Entry 6QG5 (electron microscopy, 10.10 A resolution (very low resolution: no residue pairs are listed; an interface is given only as per-side residue counts)); this record covers chains A and B of the 16 polymer chains in the assembly.

[Chain A (and B)]
Name: Translation initiation factor eIF-2B subunit alpha
From: Saccharomyces cerevisiae
Notes: chain B of this document is another copy of the same molecule, construct and numbering; everything in this record applies to it too
Reference sequence: P14741 (EI2BA_YEAST); numbering as in UniProt (aligned over 1-305)
Chain sequence (305 residues; row label = number of the first residue in the row):
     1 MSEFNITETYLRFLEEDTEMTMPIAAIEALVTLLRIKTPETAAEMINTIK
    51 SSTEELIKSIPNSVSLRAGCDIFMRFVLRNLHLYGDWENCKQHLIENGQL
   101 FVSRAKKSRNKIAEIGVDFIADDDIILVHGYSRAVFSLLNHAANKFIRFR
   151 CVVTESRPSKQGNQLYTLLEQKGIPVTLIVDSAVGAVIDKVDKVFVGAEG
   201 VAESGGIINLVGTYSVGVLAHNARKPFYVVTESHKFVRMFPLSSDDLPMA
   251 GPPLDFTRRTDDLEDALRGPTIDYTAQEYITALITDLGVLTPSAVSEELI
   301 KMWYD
Not modelled in the structure: 1-3

[Interface between chain A and chain B]
At this resolution (10 A) residue pairs are not listed: 46 residues of chain A and 45 of chain B lie at the interface.

[In short]
The interface between chain A and chain B involves 46 residues on one side and 45 on the other.
Chain A and chain B are both Translation initiation factor eIF-2B subunit alpha (Saccharomyces cerevisiae);
the structure, Structure of eIF2B-eIF2 (phosphorylated at Ser51) complex (model C), was determined by electron
microscopy, deposited together with 6QG0, 6QG1, 6QG2, 6QG3 and 6QG6.
